Entry 8DKA (X-ray diffraction, 1.90 A resolution); this record covers chain A.

# Chain A
Name: Abp2D Receptor Binding Domain R86E
Organism: Acinetobacter baumannii
Reference sequence: A0A7U3Y091 (A0A7U3Y091_ACIBC); residues 1-167 here correspond to UniProt positions 24-190 (UniProt number = residue number + 23)
Amino-acid sequence (173 residues; row label = number of the first residue in the row):
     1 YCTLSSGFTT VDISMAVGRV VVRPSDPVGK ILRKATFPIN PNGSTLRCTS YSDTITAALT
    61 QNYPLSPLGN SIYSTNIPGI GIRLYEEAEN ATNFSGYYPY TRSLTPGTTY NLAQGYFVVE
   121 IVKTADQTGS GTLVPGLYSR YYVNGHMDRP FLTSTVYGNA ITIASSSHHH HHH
Disordered / not traced: 88, 167-173
Construct notes: engineered mutation Glu86 (Arg109 in A0A7U3Y091); expression tag (168-173)
Disulfide bonds: Cys2-Cys48
From the paper describing this entry:
  - mutagenesis - K34A: increased binding to fibrinogen

# Overview
The paper reports that K34A increases binding to fibrinogen.
Chain A is Abp2D Receptor Binding Domain R86E (Acinetobacter baumannii); the structure, Abp2D receptor binding
domain R86E, was determined by X-ray diffraction, deposited together with 8DEZ and 8DF0.
